Entry 1XVB (X-ray diffraction, 1.80 A resolution); this record covers chains A and B of the 6 polymer chains in the assembly.

[Chain A (and B)]
Protein: Methane monooxygenase component A alpha chain
From: Methylococcus capsulatus
Notes: EC 1.14.13.25; chain B of this document is another copy of the same molecule, construct and numbering; everything in this record applies to it too
UniProtKB: P22869 (MEMA_METCA); residues 1-527 here = UniProt positions 1-527
Amino-acid sequence (527 residues; each row starts with the number of its first residue):
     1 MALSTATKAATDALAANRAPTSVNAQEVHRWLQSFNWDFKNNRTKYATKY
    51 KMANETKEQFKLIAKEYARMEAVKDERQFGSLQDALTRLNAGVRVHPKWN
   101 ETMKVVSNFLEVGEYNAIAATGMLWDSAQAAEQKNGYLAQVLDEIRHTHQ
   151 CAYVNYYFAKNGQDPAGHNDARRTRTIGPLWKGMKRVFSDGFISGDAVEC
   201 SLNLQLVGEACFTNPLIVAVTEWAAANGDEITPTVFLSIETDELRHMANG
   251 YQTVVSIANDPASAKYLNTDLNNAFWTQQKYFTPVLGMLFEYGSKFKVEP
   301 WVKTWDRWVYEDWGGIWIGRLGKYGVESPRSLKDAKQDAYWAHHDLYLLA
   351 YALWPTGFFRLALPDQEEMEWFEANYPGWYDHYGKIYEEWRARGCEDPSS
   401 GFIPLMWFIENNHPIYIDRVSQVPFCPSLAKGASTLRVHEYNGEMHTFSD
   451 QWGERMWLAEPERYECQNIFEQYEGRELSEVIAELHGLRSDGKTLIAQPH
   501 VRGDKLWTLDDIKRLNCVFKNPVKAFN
Disordered / not traced: 1-17
Curated features (UniProtKB/Swiss-Prot):
  - active site: Cys151
  - binding site (Fe cation): Glu114, Glu144, His147, Glu209, Glu243, His246
Bound ions: Fe ion site 1: Glu114, Glu144, His147 (together with 6-bromohexan-1-ol); Fe ion site 2: Glu144, Glu209, Glu243, His246 (together with 6-bromohexan-1-ol)
Residues lining bound ligands:
  - 1-bromobutane (BBU): Arg489, Ser490, Asp491, Thr494, Leu506
  - 6-bromohexan-1-ol (BHL), molecule 1: Lys98, Glu101, Thr102, Val105, Leu180, Val285, Met288, Leu289, Tyr292, Gly293, Tyr347, Phe359, Arg360, Leu361
  - 6-bromohexan-1-ol (BHL), molecule 2: Val105, Val106, Phe109, Met184, Phe188, Phe212, Leu216, Gln278, Tyr281, Phe282, Val285, Leu289
  - 6-bromohexan-1-ol (BHL), molecule 3: Gly113, Glu114, Ala117, Glu144, His147, Phe188, Phe192, Leu204, Gly208, Glu209, Phe212, Thr213, Leu216, Ile217, Glu243, His246
  - 6-bromohexan-1-ol (BHL), molecule 4: Leu405, Phe408, Ile409, His413, Pro414, Ile415, Phe470, Cys517, Val518, Phe519

[Chain A / chain B interface]
Contacting residue pairs (27; chain A residue first):
  Glu76(A) with Glu76(B)
  Arg77(A) with Gly80(B); Gln83(B), hydrogen bond; Asp84(B)
  Gly80(A) with Arg77(B); Ser81(B), hydrogen bond (backbone-side chain)
  Ser81(A) with Gly80(B), hydrogen bond (side chain-backbone); Ser81(B); Asp84(B), hydrogen bond; Ala85(B), hydrogen bond (side chain-backbone)
  Gln83(A) with Arg77(B)
  Asp84(A) with Ser81(B), hydrogen bond; Thr234(B)
  Ala85(A) with Ser81(B), hydrogen bond (backbone-side chain); Leu86(B), hydrophobic
  Leu86(A) with Ala85(B), hydrophobic
  Arg88(A) with Glu230(B); Thr234(B), hydrogen bond; Leu237(B)
  Leu89(A) with Leu89(B), hydrophobic; Glu230(B)
  Glu230(A) with Arg88(B), salt bridge; Leu89(B)
  Pro233(A) with Arg88(B)
  Thr234(A) with Asp84(B); Arg88(B), hydrogen bond
  Leu237(A) with Arg88(B)
Other interface residues (no listed pair), chain A (15 interface residues in all): Gln78
Other interface residues (no listed pair), chain B (14 interface residues in all): Pro233

[In short]
Chain A and chain B form an interface of 15 and 14 residues respectively, with 9 hydrogen bonds and 1 salt
bridge. Polar contacts include Glu230(A)-Arg88(B), Arg77(A)-Gln83(B) and Gly80(A)-Ser81(B). Bound to chain A:
4 copies of 6-bromohexan-1-ol and 1-bromobutane.
Both chains are Methane monooxygenase component A alpha chain (Methylococcus capsulatus). Entry 1XVB (soluble
methane monooxygenase hydroxylase: 6-bromohexanol soaked structure) was determined by X-ray diffraction,
deposited together with 1XU3, 1XU5, 1XVC, 1XVD, 1XVE, 1XVF and 1XVG.
